Entry 5FKV (electron microscopy, 8.04 A resolution (very low resolution: no residue pairs are listed; an interface is given only as per-side residue counts)); this record covers chains A and D of the 7 polymer chains in the assembly.

[Chain A]
Name: DNA polymerase III subunit alpha
Organism: Escherichia coli K-12
Notes: EC 2.7.7.7
UniProtKB: P10443 (DPO3A_ECOLI); residue numbers follow UniProt; this construct covers 1-1160
Amino-acid sequence (1160 residues; numbered 1 to 1160; the number before each row is that of its first residue):
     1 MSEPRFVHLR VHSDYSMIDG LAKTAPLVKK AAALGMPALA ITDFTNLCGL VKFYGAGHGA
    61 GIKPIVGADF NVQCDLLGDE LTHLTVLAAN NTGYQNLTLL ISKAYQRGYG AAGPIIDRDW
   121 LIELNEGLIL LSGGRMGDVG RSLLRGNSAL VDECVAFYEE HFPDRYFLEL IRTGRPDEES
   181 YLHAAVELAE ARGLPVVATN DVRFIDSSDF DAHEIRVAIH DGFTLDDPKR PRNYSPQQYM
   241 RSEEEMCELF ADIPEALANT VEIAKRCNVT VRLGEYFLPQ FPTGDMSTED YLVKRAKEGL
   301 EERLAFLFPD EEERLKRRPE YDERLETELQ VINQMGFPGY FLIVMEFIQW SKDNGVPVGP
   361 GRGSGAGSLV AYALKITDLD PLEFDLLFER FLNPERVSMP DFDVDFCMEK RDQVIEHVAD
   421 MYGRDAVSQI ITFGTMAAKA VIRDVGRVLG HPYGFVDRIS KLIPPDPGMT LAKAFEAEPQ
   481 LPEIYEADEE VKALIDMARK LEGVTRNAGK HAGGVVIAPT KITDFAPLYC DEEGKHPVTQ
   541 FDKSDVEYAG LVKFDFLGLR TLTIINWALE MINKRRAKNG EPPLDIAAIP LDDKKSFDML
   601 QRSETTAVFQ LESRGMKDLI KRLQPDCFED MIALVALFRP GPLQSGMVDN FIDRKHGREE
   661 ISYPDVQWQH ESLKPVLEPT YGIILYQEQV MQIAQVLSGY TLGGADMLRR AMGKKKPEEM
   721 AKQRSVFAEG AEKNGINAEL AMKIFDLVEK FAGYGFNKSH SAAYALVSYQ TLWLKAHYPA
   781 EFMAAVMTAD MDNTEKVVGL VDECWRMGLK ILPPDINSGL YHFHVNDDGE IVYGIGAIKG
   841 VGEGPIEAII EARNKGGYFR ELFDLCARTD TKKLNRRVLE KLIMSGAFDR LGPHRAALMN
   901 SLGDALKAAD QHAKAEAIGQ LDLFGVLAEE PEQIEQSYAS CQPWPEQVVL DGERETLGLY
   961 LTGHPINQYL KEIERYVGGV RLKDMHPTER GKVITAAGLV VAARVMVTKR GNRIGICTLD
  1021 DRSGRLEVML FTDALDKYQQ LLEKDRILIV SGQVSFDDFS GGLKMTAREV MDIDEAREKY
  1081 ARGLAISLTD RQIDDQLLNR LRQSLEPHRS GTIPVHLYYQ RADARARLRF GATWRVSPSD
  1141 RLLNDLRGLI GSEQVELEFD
Unresolved in the structure: 928-942
Sequence notes: engineered mutation Leu921 (Ala in P10443), Leu923 (Met in P10443)
Swiss-Prot annotation at these positions:
  - mutagenesis: Gln920 to Phe924 (Loss of interaction with beta sliding clamp (dnaN))
Reported in the primary citation:
  - binding site for Primer-template duplex DNA: Gly842 to Gly856, Arg877
  - binding site for Primer-template duplex DNA: Lys872, Asn875 to Gly886

[Chain D]
Name: DNA polymerase III epsilon
Organism: Escherichia coli K-12
Notes: EC 2.7.7.7
UniProtKB: P03007 (DPO3E_ECOLI); residues 1-243 here = UniProt positions 1-243
Amino-acid sequence (243 residues; numbered 1 to 243; the number before each row is that of its first residue):
     1 MSTAITRQIV LDTETTGMNQ IGAHYEGHKI IEIGAVEVVN RRLTGNNFHV YLKPDRLVDP
    61 EAFGVHGIAD EFLLDKPTFA EVADEFMDYI RGAELVIHNA AFDIGFMDYE FSLLKRDIPK
   121 TNTFCKVTDS LAVARKMFPG KRNSLDALCA RYEIDNSKRT LHGALLDAQI LAEVYLAMTG
   181 GQLSLPLAME GETQQQQGEA TIQRIVRQAS KLRVVFATDE EIAAHEARLD LVQKKGGSCL
   241 WRA
Unresolved in the structure: 1-6, 190-207
Sequence notes: engineered mutation Leu183 (Thr in P03007), Leu185 (Met in P03007), Pro186 (Ala in P03007), Leu187 (Phe in P03007)
Swiss-Prot annotation at these positions:
  - active site: His162 (Proton acceptor)
  - binding site (a divalent metal cation): Asp12, Glu14, Asp167
  - binding site (substrate): Asp12, Glu14, Glu61, His66, Asp167
  - mutagenesis: Thr15 (T15I: In mutD5, reduces suppression of AZT sensitivity of holC or yoaA knockouts, reduces exonuclease activity)

[Chain A / chain D interface]
At this resolution (8 A) residue pairs are not listed: 43 residues of chain A and 32 of chain D lie at the interface.

[Overview]
Chain A and chain D form an interface of 43 and 32 residues respectively. UniProt lists 3 mutagenesis sites on
chain A; active-site residue His162(D), 3 divalent metal cation-binding residues and 5 substrate-binding
residues on chain D. From the paper: a binding site for Primer-template duplex DNA at Gly842(A), Arg877(A) and
Lys872(A) among others.
Chain A is DNA polymerase III subunit alpha and chain D is DNA polymerase III epsilon, both from Escherichia
coli K-12; the structure, cryo-EM structure of the E. coli replicative DNA polymerase complex bound to DNA
(DNA polymerase III ..., was determined by electron microscopy together with 5FKU and 5FKW from the same
study.
